PDB entry 3BQF | X-ray diffraction, 2.24 A resolution | chain A

[Chain A]
Molecule: Peptide methionine sulfoxide reductase msrA/msrB
Source organism: Neisseria meningitidis
Notes: EC 1.8.4.11; fragment: Msra Domain, Peptide methionine sulfoxide reductase A
UniProt: Q9JWM8 (MSRAB_NEIMA); numbering as in UniProt (aligned over 196-389)
Chain sequence (194 residues; each row starts with the number of its first residue):
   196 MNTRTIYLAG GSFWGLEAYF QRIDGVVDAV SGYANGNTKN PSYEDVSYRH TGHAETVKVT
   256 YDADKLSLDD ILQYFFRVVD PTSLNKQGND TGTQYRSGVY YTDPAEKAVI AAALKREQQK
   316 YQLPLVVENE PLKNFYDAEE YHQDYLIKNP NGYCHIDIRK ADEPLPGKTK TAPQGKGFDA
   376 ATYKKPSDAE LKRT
Disordered / not traced: 363-389
Differences from the reference sequence: engineered mutation Ser-207 (Cys in Q9JWM8)
Small-molecule neighbours: SSM ((2S)-2-(acetylamino)-N-methyl-4-[(S)-methylsulfinyl]butanamide): Ser-207, Phe-208, Trp-209, Tyr-238, Glu-250, Asp-285, Gln-289, Tyr-290, Tyr-348

[In short]
Chain A binds compound SSM.
Chain A is Peptide methionine sulfoxide reductase msrA/msrB (Neisseria meningitidis); the structure, Structure
of the central domain (MsrA) of Neisseria meningitidis PilB (complex with a substrate), was determined by
X-ray diffraction, deposited together with 3BQE, 3BQG and 3BQH.
